PDB entry 7AIH | electron microscopy, 3.60 A resolution | chains V and 1 of the 71 polymer chains in the assembly

# Chain V
Name: bL35m
Source organism: Leishmania major
UniProtKB: Q4QCK6 (Q4QCK6_LEIMA); numbering as in UniProt (aligned over 1-151)
Sequence (151 residues; row label = number of the first residue in the row):
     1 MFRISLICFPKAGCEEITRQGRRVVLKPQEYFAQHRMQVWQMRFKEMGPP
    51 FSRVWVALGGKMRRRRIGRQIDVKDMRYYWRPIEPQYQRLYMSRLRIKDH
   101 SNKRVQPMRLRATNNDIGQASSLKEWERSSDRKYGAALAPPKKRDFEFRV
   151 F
Unresolved in the structure: 1-9, 151

# Chain 1
Molecule: Ribosomal RNA
Source organism: Leishmania major
Sequence (9070 nucleotides; row label = number of the first residue in the row; numbers below 1 keep their minus sign (U-1764 is residue -1764)):
 -1764 UGAAAAUUGAAAAAUAUAAUUUGAAAAAUAAAUUACAAAUAAAAGAUUAA
 -1714 AUUUGAAUUAAUUACAGAAAUAUAGACACAAACACGCCCGAUUGAUUUCA
 -1664 CGUAUACACUUGUACUUUGUUUUUGGUCUACGUUUUGUUGUUUGUAUUGG
 -1614 CUUGAUUUAAUGGACAAAUAUAAAAAGCUUGAACACAAAAUUUAAAACAA
 -1564 UUGGAUAUGCCAAGAGUUAAAAAAUGAAAUUAAAUAAAAAUAAAAAUAAA
 -1514 UUAAAAAAUAAAAUAAAAAUAAAUUUAAAAAAUAAAUUAAAAUAAAAAAU
 -1464 UAGAAAAUGAAAAUUGAAAAAUAUAAUUUGAAAAAUAAAAUUAUAAAUAG
 -1414 AAAAAUUAAUUGAAAUUGCAAAGUAAAAAUUUAUAAUAGAAUAAAAUAAU
 -1364 UUCAAUUUGAUUUAGUUUCAUAUUAUAUUAUAUUAUAUUAUAUUAUAUUA
 -1314 UAUUAUAUUAUAUUAUAUUAUAUUAUAUUAUAUUAUAUUAUAUUAUAUUA
 -1264 UAUUAUAUUAUAUUAUAUUAUAUUAUUAGCAUUUAUUAUAUUAUUAUAUU
 -1214 AUUAUAUUUAUUAUAUUAUUAUAUUAUUAUAUUAUUAUAUUAUUAUAUUA
 -1164 UAUUAUAUUAUAUUAUAUUAUAUUAUUAUUAUAUUAAUUAUAUUAUUAUA
 -1114 UUAAUAAUAUUUACUAUUAUAUCUAAUAUCAAGCUUGUUAGAAAAAACAU
 -1064 UGUUUUUUCUAACAAGCUUGAUACUCUCGGUAUGGUUUCAAAAAUUGACU
 -1014 AAUUUUGAUAUUGUUUUGGCUCUGGACUAAUUAAUUCCCCUUUAAUUUUA
  -964 UUAUCUAAAAUUUGCAUGUAAAGUAGUUAGUUAGAUAUGAAAAUUUAGUU
  -914 AGGGUUGAUAAUGAAAUCAAUUAAGUUUAUAUAUAAAGUUAGUUAGUCAA
  -864 UAUGAAUUUUUUUGCAAACAUUUCCGGUUGACUUCAUGUGAUUACACGUA
  -814 CUCCGUUUUGUUUUUAUGUGUCAUGAUUUGCAUUGAUUUUUUCGCAACAA
  -764 AUCUAAUAUACUCAACAGCACCUACCAAGAGUUAAAAAUGAAAUUAAAUU
  -714 AAAUUAAAAAAUAAAAUAAAAAUAAAAUAAAAAUAAAUUUAAAAAUAAAA
  -664 AUAAAUUUAAAAAUAAAAUAAAUUUAAAAAACAAAUUAAAAUAGAAAAUU
  -614 AGAAAAUGGAAAUUGAAAAAUAUAAUUUGAAAAAUAAAUUACAAAUAAAA
  -564 GAUUAAAUUUGAAUUAAUUGUAGAAACAUUUCCGAUCGAUUUCACGCAUA
  -514 CACUUGUACUUCGUUGGCUCCAUUUAAUGGACAAAUAUAAAAAGCUUAAA
  -464 CACAAAAUUUAAAACAAUUGGACAAGCAAGAGUUAAAAAAUGAAAUUAAA
  -414 AUAAAAAAUAAAAUAAAAAUAAAUUUAAAAAUAAAAAUAAAUUUAAAAAA
  -364 CAUUGGUUGAAUAAAAUUUUUAUUUUAUAUAUAAUUUAAACUUUUGUUGU
  -314 UGUUUGUUAGUAAGCAAAAAUAUUUAUGUUAUUUUAAUAUUAUUUAUGUA
  -264 CUUACUAUUAUUUUGAUAAAUUUUAACUUUAAAUAGCUCAAAAACUACAA
  -214 UCAAUAAAGCAUAAAAAAAUUUAUUUAUGAUUAUAUUAAUAUAAAAUGAC
  -164 CUAAUAUAAUGAAAAUACUUUGGUGUUAAGUUAUUUGUUUUAUUAUGAAA
  -114 UAAGUUGCACUAUUUAUUGAAUUAAUAAAGAAAGAAUAGAAAUAAAUAAG
   -64 UUAUAAUAUCUUUAAUUUAUUUAUAAUUUCUUUGCAUUUGUAUUUAGUGU
   -14 GAGUUUACAUUUAAUUUUAUAUUAUUUUAGUGUUAGUAUAUAUUUAGAUU
    36 UAAUCAAAGUUAUUAUUAAAUAAUAUUGAUUUUGGAUGAAUUUAAUUUUU
    86 AAUUAUAUUUUUGAAUUUUAAUUUUAUUAUUUUGAUUUAAUAUUUUUAAA
   136 AUAUUAUAUAUUUUAGAUUUAAAUUUGUUGUUUUAUAUUUAGUUUAAUGU
   186 UUAUAAAUUGAUAAUUAAUUUGUUUUAUUUUAAAGUUUUUAUGAACUGUG
   236 AUUUAUAGUUUAUUAUUUUUAGUUUAAUGUUUAAAUAUUUAACUAGUGAU
   286 GGCACAGUUGUUCUAUAUGUACCUAUAAAAAAUAGUAAAAUUAUUUUAAU
   336 UAAAUUAAUAAAUAAUUAUUAAACUAAUUUUAUAUUAAUAUUAUGAAAAA
   386 UUUAAAAAUUAAUUUUUUUUUCUAAUUUUUAUAUAUUGAAGUAAUAUGUA
   436 UUGAAUUGAAUAUUAAAAAUACAAAUUUAAUUUGUAAUUAAUAAAUCUAU
   486 UUUAUUUUAAUAGAUGUUUAAUGUUAAUUAAUUUAUUAUUUUAAUAUUUA
   536 AUAUUUGUUUAUACAAAAGUAACUUUUUUUGAAUAUAAAGAAUUAUUAUU
   586 AUAAAUAUUAUUUUAAAAAUAUAAAAAUAUUGUUAAUAAAAUUAUCAAGU
   636 UUCAAAAGCGUUUAUUAAAUGCGUCGGUCUAAGUAUUAUAUUUAAGAUUA
   686 UUCUUGUAUAUAGAUUUUUAUUUUAAUAAUUCUACAUAAUUAAAAAUUAA
   736 CCUCAAAUUAUAUUUAUUAGUAGCAUAGUAAUUUAUUAACUGAUUAUUAA
   786 AGCGUUCCAUAGAAAAUUUUAAAAUUAUAACAAUCUAAAUAAAUAAUAAA
   836 UUAAAAUAAAAAUUUUAAAAAAAUUAAAAAAUUAAAAUAGGGCAAGUCCU
   886 ACUCUCCUUUACAAAGAGAACGUUUAUAUGUAAUUGUAUGUUUGAUUGGG
   936 GCAAUACUAUAUCUAUUUAUAUAGAAAAAGAACUAUAUUUAUUGAAAUAA
   986 UAAAAGGUUCGAGCAGGUUAACAAGCAUUAAUACUAAAUGUGUUUCAUCG
  1036 UCUACUUAUUGCUAAAUUAUAAUUGAUUGUUCAUCAAAAAAGCAAUUCGU
  1086 UAGUUGGGUUAAAAUCGUUGUAAAGCAGAUUUGUUUAUAUAUUUAAUUUU
  1136 UGUAUAUAGUUAAAAAUUAAUAUUAGUACGCAAGGAUUCAUUAUUUGUAA
  1186 UUUAAAUAUAUUAAAUGUUAUUUUAUUAAAUAAAAUAAAAUAAGUCAAUU
  1236 GUUAUUAUUCAUAUUAAUUUUUUUAAAAGUUUUUUAAUUUUAUAUUAGUU
  1286 UAUUUGUUUAAAAAGUAUCUAAUUAAUUCAUUAUUUAGGAAUAGUUAAUA
  1336 AUAAUUUAUAAUUCUGAUUAGAUUUGUUUGUUAAUGCUAUUAAAGGGGUG
  1386 UGGAAAAAGUGUUAAAUUUUUGAUAUAUUUAAAUAAUAAAUAAAAUAUAA
  1436 CUUAUUAGUCAGAAAUGGAUGCCAGCCGUUGCGGUAAUUUCUAUGCUUUU
  1486 AAAUAUUAUACAUUUAUUUUAUAAAUUUGUUACUAUAUAUUUUUAGUCAA
  1536 UAAAACUAAUAAUUAUUUUUAUUUGUUUUUAAACACCGUUUGGUAUAUGC
  1586 AAAUAAAAAAUGACAUUAAUUAUUAAUUAUAUUAUAUUAUAUUUAUUCAU
  1636 UUAAGUCAACAAUAUCUAUUUACUGUUUUUGACAACAUGAUAAGGAUUAU
  1686 AAAUGGUAUUGCAAAUUUUAUAAUCAAAACUAAUUUAUUAUAUUAAAUUA
  1736 GCAUGUUUAGAUAAAACAAUAAAUUUAGAAGGUAUUGUUGCCCACCAUUC
  1786 UUUGUAAUAAAGACAACGUGCAGUAAUUAAUGUAUUUAUAAAAAUAUAUU
  1836 UUUUCAUGUUAAAUUUUCGUUGCCUUUUUUAUUAUUUAGAAAAUUUAUGA
  1886 AUUUAUAUAAAUCAAUAAUGAAAAUUAUAGUAUUAUUAUUUAUGAGGAGA
  1936 AUUUUCGGAAGGAGGGAUUUUCGGACCAGGAAUGUCCAGAGAGGUUUCGG
  1986 GCAUCAGCGAUUGAUUUUGGGAGAACGGAGCCGCCGAGUGAAAUUUGCCC
  2036 AGAGCAGAGUCGGGAGAAGAGUGGAUCGACCGAAGAAAAGACCGUUUUUC
  2086 GGAAGGGGAGCAGGUCCAACCGAUUUUUUUGCCAACUUGCACAGGAGGGA
  2136 GCCAGAAGCGCACUCAAAGUUAGUUUUGGGAGAUUUGAAGGGAGAAAUUU
  2186 CCGAGUUAUUCAUAUAUUUUUUAGUUUGUGUUAGCAAAUUUUGAAAUACA
  2236 ACUUUUUUGCAAAUUGGAAGAAAACCUCCCAAAUGUAGCUUCCCAAUCUU
  2286 CCUCUCUAAAUCCAUUCCCAACGGUCUUUCCCCCAUCAUCCUCAGAUGUC
  2336 UCUUCCCCCCCAAAAAUCCUAAAAUCCAAGUUCAUCUCGCUCUCUCUCCC
  2386 CUCAAUUUCCUUAAAAAACUCGCUUCCUAAACUUAUCCCGAAAAACCCCG
  2436 CUCUUCUUCCCUCUAAAUCUUUUCUCCUCCCCUCCAAAUCUCCCUCAAAU
  2486 CUCUCCUCUCUUCUCCCGAAACUUUAAUCUUUUUAUUUUAUAAAUAAAUU
  2536 UGGUAUUUUAAAAUAUUAUAAUUAAAUAUUCUAAAUUAUUUAAUAAUAUU
  2586 AGAAAUGAAUACUUUAUUAAAAUAAUAUUAAUGUGUAAUAUAUUUAAUCA
  2636 UAUUAGAAUUCCGUUUAAAUUGAAAUAUAUUGAAUUGUAAUUAUCAAUAC
  2686 AAUAUAAGUUAUUAAAUAAUAAUUUAAUUUUAUAUGUUUUAUAAGUGUAA
  2736 UUAUUUAGUUUUGAAAGUUUAUAUAUAAACAAUAACCUUUUUUAUUUUUU
  2786 AAUACAAUUUUAAGUGAAAUUUAUGAUUUAUUAUUAUUAAAUAUUACUGC
  2836 AGACUACAUGAAAAAUAUAAAAAGGCAUUUGUAUAGGUUUACUUUUGGAC
  2886 CUCAACAUCCUGCAGCUCAUGGCGUUUUAUGUUGUUUAUUAUAUCUUUCU
  2936 GGAGAAUAUAUAGUUUAUAUUGAUGUAAUAAUUGGUUAUUUGCAUCGCGG
  2986 UACAGAAAAGUUAUGUGAAUAUAAAACUGUAGAACAGUGUUUACCGAUGA
  3036 AGACUGGAUUAUGUGAGUGUCGUUUGCAACGAGCAUUUACUGUCAUUGUG
  3086 UUUUGAGUAUAUGUUGAGGUGUUGUCUUGCUAUUCGCUGUGCAUUUAUGC
  3136 GUUUAUUAAUGUGUGAGUUUACGCGUUGUUUCAAUGGACUUCUUUGUUGC
  3186 UCUUGUAUGGUUAUGGAUAUAGGAUCAUUAUCGCCAAUGCUUUGAUCGUU
  3236 UGAAGAACGUGAUAAGUUGAUGACUUUUUUUGAUUUGUGUUGUGGUUGUA
  3286 GAAUGCAUUUAGCAUUUAUGUGCUUAUUGGGUUUACUUGAUGAUUUUGUA
  3336 UUUGGGUUUAUAGAUUUUUUAUUGAUGUUGUGUAUAUCAUGUUUAUUUGU
  3386 UUUAGAUUUAUAUGAUUUGCUUUUUAUUGGAAAUAGACUUUUAUAUUUGC
  3436 GUUUGCGCGGGUUAGCAUUUUUUGAUGUUUUUGAUUUAUGUUUUAAUAGU
  3486 AUAAGUGGUUGUUUGUCUAGAUCGUUGGGUAUGGUAUGAGAUGUUAGAUU
  3536 AUAUAGUUGUUACGAAUUAUAUUUUAUGUUAGUUUUUGAUUAUUGCUUUU
  3586 GUUAUUUAGGUGAUGCAUUUGAUAGACUUUUUUUGCGACUUUUUGAUAUG
  3636 CGUAUGAGUAUACUUCUAUGUAAACAAUGCUUUUUUGUAGGUUUUUUUGU
  3686 CUUUGGAUUUGUGUGCUUAUUUGAUUAUAUGUAUGUUGAUGUAACUAUAG
  3736 AAACUAUAAUUAGUUUAUUUUAUAGUUUAUGAUGUUGCAUAUUACCAGGA
  3786 UGUUCAUUUGCUAAUGUUGAACAUCCUAAAGGCGAAUACAGUAUUUUUUU
  3836 AUGUUUUUUAUAUGGAUUUAUAUCACGUUUACGUAUACGUUGUGCAGAUU
  3886 UUGUGCAUAUUUGUUUAUUAGAUGUGAUGAUGCGAGGGUUUAUGUUGCAC
  3936 GACUUAGUAGCAGUUAUUGGUAAUGUUGAUGUUGUUUUUGGUUCUGUAGA
  3986 UCGAUAAGCUAUUACUUAUAUACAAAAAUGAAAGAUGAACCUAAAAAUUG
  4036 GUGCGGAGGGGUUUGAUUUUUGUUGGGGUUCUGUCUUACCUGCUAUUUGU
  4086 AUAGUUUAUUUAAUUUUUUGUUUAUGUGGAUUAUUUUGUAUUAUGUUUGG
  4136 UAGUUUUGUUUUUAUUGAUUAUUGUUUUAUUUGUUUUUUCUCUUGUCUUG
  4186 UGUUUUGUUUAGUAUGCUUGUUGUGCGAUUUAUUUGUAGACUCAUUACGC
  4236 GGUUUGUUUGAUGUUUGUUGUUUUAUACGUUGUAUUCAAUAUUGUUUUGU
  4286 AUGGUUUAUAAUUAGUGAAUUACUUCUUUUUUUAUCUUUAUUUUAUGUAG
  4336 UUUUCAGUUUAGUUUUAUUUGUGAGUGUUGAAUUUGCAUUUGUAUUUGUU
  4386 AUGCCUAUUAUGUUUAGUUGUUUAAUUUGUGAUUUUGGUUUUGUAUUUUA
  4436 UUGAUAUUUUAUUGAUAUUUUUAAUUUAUUAAUUAAUACAUUUUUAUUAU
  4486 UUGUAAGUGGUUUAUUUGUUAAUUUUGUUUUAUUUUUAUUUUGAUUUCGU
  4536 UUUUUUUUAUGUGUUUUAUUUAUGUUAUGAGUCGGUAUAUUAUUUGGCUU
  4586 UUUGUUUAUGUGAAAUCAAGUUUGAGAGUUUUCAUUAUUAUUUGUGACUU
  4636 GUAGUUGUGGCGUAUUUGGAUCAAUACUUUUUUUAAUCGAUUUAUUGCAU
  4686 UUUAGUCAUGUCUUUUUAGGUAUAUUUUUGUUAUUUUUAUGUUUUAGUCG
  4736 UUGUUUUAAUUUUUUAUGUAUGGAUACACGUUUUGUAUUUCUAUAUGUAG
  4786 UGUGCCUAUAUUGGCAUUUUGUUGAUUGCGUUUGAUUUUUUUUAUUACGA
  4836 UUUGUAUAUUUUGAUGUUUUAAGUGUGGUUUACUUAUAUGCAUAAAGGCU
  4886 CAAUUUUGAAUUUUUAAAUUUUAUUUCAAAAAGCGGAGAGGAAAGAAAAG
  4936 GCUUUUAACUUCAGGUUGUUUAUUGCGUAUUUAUGGUGUGGGUUUUAGUU
  4986 UAGGUUUUUUUAUUUGUAUGCAGAUAAUUUGUGGUGUGUGUUUAGCAUGA
  5036 UUAUUUUUUAGUUGUUUUAUAUGUACUAAUUGAUAUUUUGUUUUAUUUUU
  5086 GUGAGAUUUUGAUUUGGGAUUUGUAAUACGAAGCACACAUAUUUGUUUUA
  5136 CAUCGUUGUUAUUUUUUCUUCUUUAUGUUCAUAUAUUUAAGUGUAUAGUA
  5186 UUAAUAAUUUUAUUUGAUACACAUAUUUUAGUAUGGGUGGUAGGUUUUGU
  5236 GAUAUAUAUAUUUAUAGUAAUAAUAGGUUUUAUUGGCUAUGUUUUACCAU
  5286 GUACAAUGAUGUCGUAUUGGGGUUUAACAGUGUUCAGUAACAUUUUAGCA
  5336 ACUGUCCCAGUUAUUGGUACUUGACUUUGUUAUUGAAUAUGAGGUAGUGA
  5386 GUAUAUUAAUGAUUUUACACUGUUAAAAUUACAUGUGUUGCAUGUGCUAU
  5436 UACCUUUUGUAUUAAUACUUGUAAUAUUUAUGCAUUUGUUUUGUUUACAU
  5486 UAUUUUAUGAGUUCAGAUGGUUUUUGUGAUCGAUUUGCAUUUUAUUGCGA
  5536 ACGUUUAUGUUUUUGUAUGUGAUUUUAUUUACGAGAUAUGUUUUUGGCUU
  5586 UUUUGAUAUUAUUUUUUGUAAUUUAUUUUAUUUUUAUAAAUUGAUAUUUU
  5636 GUUUUUCAUGAAGAAUCUUGAGUUAUAGUUGAUACAUUAAAAACAUCUGA
  5686 UAAGAUUCUUCCUGAGUGAUUUUUUUUUAUUUUUAUUUGGUUUUUUAAAA
  5736 GCUGUACCAGAUAAAUUUACUGGUUUAUUAUUAAUGGUUAUUUUAUUAUU
  5786 UUCCUUAUUUUUGUUUAUAUUAAAUUGCAUAUUAUGAUUUGUUUAUUGUA
  5836 GAAGUUCAUUGUUGUGAUUUACAUAUUCAUUAGUUUUAUUUUAUAGUAUA
  5886 UUUAUGAGUGGUUUUUUAGCACUGUAUGUUAUAUUAGCAUAUCCUAUAUG
  5936 AAUGGAAUUACAAUUUUGAGUGUUGCUUUUGUUUAUGUUAGUUGUAUGUA
  5986 GAUUAGAUUAAAAAUUUAUAUAUUUUUUAUUAAGCGUUAAUAUAUUAAAU
  6036 UUUAUUUAGAAUAGUAUUAAUAAUCAAAGGGUUGGAAGAAAUUUGCGAAA
  6086 GAAAGGGAUCUUAGAAAGGAAAUUUUAGUUUAAGACCGAGAAGGGGAGAA
  6136 GGGAGAGAGAGAUUCGUGUUAUUUAAUUUUUAUGGAUUAAUUGCGUAUUA
  6186 CUGUAUAACAUAUUUAAAUGUCUAUAUUUUAUUUUGUAUUGUAUUUAUGU
  6236 AUUAUAUGGCUUUUUUAUUUUGUUUUUGCAUUUUAUUAGAUUUUAUAUUA
  6286 UUUGGAAGUCUUUUAGUAGGAGAUGCGUUUAUGGAUGUUUUUUUUUUACG
  6336 UUAUCUAUUAUGCUUUUUGGAGUGUUUUUCAUUAUUAUGUAGAUGUAUAU
  6386 CUACUUUUUUACGAAUGUUUUGUAAUCUUUUGUCUUCGCAUUUUUUGAUG
  6436 CUUAUGUUUUGUGAUUUUGUAUAUUUUUUUAUUGUAUUUCUAUUAUUUUU
  6486 UUUAAUGUGUGAUAUUAUUUAUUUUAUGAUAUUUUCAUUCGCCAUGCUAU
  6536 UUUGCAUAAUAUUUUAUUUAUUUUUAUAUGCAUUAGAUAUGUUUUGCGCA
  6586 UUAUUACAAAUAUUUAUAUUUUGUAAUAUGAUAAUGCAAUUAAUUAUGGA
  6636 UUUUUUAUUGUUAUUAAUUUUUCAUUAAUUUAUAGAAUUAAAUCGAAUAA
  6686 GUUAAUUAUAUCAAAAAAUAGUAUAAAUAUACUACAACUUAAUAUAAAAA
  6736 AUAGGUUUGAAAAUCGCACAGUAUGUAAUCGUACAACUCAGAAUCCUAUA
  6786 AAUUGAUAAGAAAAUAUAAAGAUGUUAAUUAUUAGUCUAAAAUAAAAAAU
  6836 AUAAAUAAUAACCAACCAUAUUAUUGAAAAGAAAAUAAUACAAAUUCCCA
  6886 UAUAACUUAAGUGAAGUAGUAAACAAAAUACUUUUAAAAAAAAACCAAAU
  6936 ACUAUUGGAAUAGCACCAAUACAUAAAAAAAUACUUGCUAAUAAUACACU
  6986 AAUUAAUAAAUUAUUAAAAAAGCUAAAAAAAAUAAAGUUAAUUAAAAAAU
  7036 AAUUUUCAUUAUAUUUAAUAUCGAACAUAUUAUAUACUAUAAAAAAAUAA
  7086 UAUAAAAUUAUUAAUAUAAUCAGACUUAAUGAGUAAAUUAAAUGAAAAUU
  7136 UAGAUACAUAUAAAAGAUGUAAUUUUUAUUAGAAAUAAAUAUUAAAAAUA
  7186 AAAAACUAAAAUUAUUAACGCUAAGUACAAAUAAAAGACUUACAAUUGCA
  7236 AAACUAUUUAAUCCAAUUAACACGCAUGUAAUGCAUUGUAUUAUAAUAAG
  7286 UUUUAUAAAUAUUAUAUAAA
Unresolved in the structure: -1764 to 36, 713-747, 1159-7305

# Chain V / chain 1 interface
Pairs across the interface (118):
  Pro10(V) with A53(1), sugar contact
  Lys11(V) with A125(1), sugar contact
  Arg22(V) with A314(1), sugar contact; A315(1), salt bridge to the phosphate
  Gln29(V) with A212(1), sugar contact
  Glu30(V) with A99(1), base contact
  Tyr31(V) with U91(1), phosphate contact; A92(1), hydrogen bond to the phosphate; U101(1), stacking on the base; U102(1), base contact
  Phe32(V) with A90(1), phosphate contact; U91(1), hydrogen bond to the phosphate
  Ala33(V) with U91(1), phosphate contact
  Gln34(V) with A99(1), hydrogen bond to the base; U101(1), base contact
  His35(V) with A99(1), base contact
  Arg36(V) with A92(1), salt bridge to the phosphate
  Gln38(V) with U95(1), base contact; U97(1), hydrogen bond to the phosphate
  Val39(V) with U97(1), base contact; G98(1), base contact
  Gln41(V) with U93(1), hydrogen bond to the phosphate
  Met42(V) with U97(1), base contact
  Arg43(V) with U97(1), hydrogen bond to the base; A956(1), hydrogen bond to the sugar
  Lys45(V) with U194(1), phosphate contact; G195(1), salt bridge to the phosphate
  Met47(V) with U193(1), phosphate contact; U194(1), phosphate contact
  Gly48(V) with U193(1), hydrogen bond to the phosphate
  Pro49(V) with U204(1), base contact
  Pro50(V) with A191(1), sugar contact; U204(1), base contact; U205(1), base contact
  Phe51(V) with U205(1), base contact
  Arg53(V) with A192(1), salt bridge to the phosphate
  Gly60(V) with U955(1), hydrogen bond to the sugar; A956(1), phosphate contact
  Lys61(V) with U955(1), phosphate contact; A956(1), phosphate contact
  Met62(V) with A956(1), hydrogen bond to the phosphate
  Arg63(V) with A956(1), hydrogen bond to the phosphate; U957(1), salt bridge to the phosphate
  Arg64(V) with A954(1), hydrogen bond to the sugar; U955(1), salt bridge to the phosphate; A956(1), phosphate contact; A967(1), phosphate contact; U969(1), hydrogen bond to the base; A970(1), hydrogen bond to the base
  Arg65(V) with A954(1), salt bridge to the phosphate; A967(1), salt bridge to the phosphate; C968(1), salt bridge to the phosphate
  Arg66(V) with A966(1), hydrogen bond to the base; A967(1), salt bridge to the phosphate
  Ile67(V) with A966(1), phosphate contact; A967(1), hydrogen bond to the phosphate
  Arg69(V) with U953(1), hydrogen bond to the sugar; A954(1), salt bridge to the phosphate
  Lys74(V) with A966(1), salt bridge to the phosphate
  Arg77(V) with A966(1), salt bridge to the phosphate
  Tyr78(V) with G965(1), hydrogen bond to the phosphate
  Trp80(V) with G195(1), hydrogen bond to the phosphate
  Glu84(V) with U348(1), sugar contact
  Gln86(V) with U348(1), phosphate contact; A349(1), phosphate contact
  Arg89(V) with A349(1), salt bridge to the phosphate; U374(1), salt bridge to the phosphate; A375(1), phosphate contact
  Leu90(V) with A347(1), sugar contact
  Ser93(V) with A375(1), hydrogen bond to the phosphate
  Arg96(V) with U374(1), salt bridge to the phosphate
  Ile97(V) with A212(1), phosphate contact; U213(1), base contact
  Lys98(V) with U211(1), phosphate contact; A212(1), phosphate contact
  Asp99(V) with U210(1), hydrogen bond to the sugar; U211(1), sugar contact; A212(1), phosphate contact
  His100(V) with U180(1), phosphate contact; A181(1), salt bridge to the phosphate; U213(1), hydrogen bond to the base
  Ser101(V) with A181(1), sugar contact; U183(1), phosphate contact
  Asn102(V) with U210(1), hydrogen bond to the base
  Lys103(V) with A182(1), phosphate contact; U183(1), phosphate contact
  Arg104(V) with U183(1), phosphate contact; G184(1), salt bridge to the phosphate; U210(1), base contact
  Val105(V) with U210(1), base contact
  Gln106(V) with U205(1), base contact; U206(1), hydrogen bond to the base
  Arg109(V) with A192(1), salt bridge to the phosphate
  Arg111(V) with U93(1), salt bridge to the phosphate
  Ala112(V) with A92(1), sugar contact
  Thr113(V) with A192(1), phosphate contact
  Ile117(V) with A90(1), base contact; A92(1), sugar contact
  Gln119(V) with U91(1), base contact; U209(1), hydrogen bond to the sugar
  Ala120(V) with A90(1), base contact; U91(1), base contact
  Ser121(V) with A90(1), hydrogen bond to the base
  Glu125(V) with U89(1), base contact
  Trp126(V) with U89(1), stacking on the base; A90(1), base contact
  Arg128(V) with A105(1), base contact
  Ser129(V) with U89(1), base contact; A105(1), base contact
  Ser130(V) with A105(1), hydrogen bond to the base
  Asp131(V) with A105(1), base contact
  Arg132(V) with U89(1), base contact; A90(1), hydrogen bond to the base; U102(1), base contact; U103(1), hydrogen bond to the base
  Ala136(V) with U103(1), base contact
  Ala137(V) with A92(1), base contact
  Leu138(V) with A92(1), sugar contact
Other interface residues (no listed pair), chain V (75 interface residues in all): Val25, Glu46, Met92, Asn115, Asp116
Other interface residues (no listed pair), chain 1 (56 interface residues in all): A87, U104, A190, U376, A958

# Overview
75 residues of chain V face 56 of chain 1 across their interface; the contacts include 29 hydrogen bonds, 20
salt bridges and 2 aromatic stacking contacts. Polar contacts include Gln34(V)-A99(1), Arg43(V)-U97(1) and
Arg64(V)-U969(1).
Here chain V is bL35m and chain 1 is Ribosomal RNA, both from Leishmania major. Entry 7AIH (The Large subunit
of the Kinetoplastid mitochondrial ribosome) was determined by electron microscopy together with 7ANE, 7AM2
and 7AOR from the same study.
